PDB entry 8AVE | electron microscopy, 5.62 A resolution (low resolution: residue-level contacts below are approximate; hydrogen-bond / salt-bridge calls are withheld) | chains C and D of the 4 polymer chains in the assembly

Chain C:
Molecule: Leptin
Source organism: Homo sapiens
UniProtKB: P41159 (LEP_HUMAN); residues 22-167 here = UniProt positions 22-167
Amino-acid sequence (171 residues; numbered -3 to 167; the number before each row is that of its first residue; numbers below 1 keep their minus sign (Ala-3 is residue -3)):
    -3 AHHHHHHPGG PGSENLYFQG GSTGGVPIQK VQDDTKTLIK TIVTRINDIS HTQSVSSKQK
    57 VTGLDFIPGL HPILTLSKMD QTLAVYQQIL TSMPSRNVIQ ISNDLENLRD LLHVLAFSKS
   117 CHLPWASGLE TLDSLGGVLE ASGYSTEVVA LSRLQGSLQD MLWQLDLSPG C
Disordered / not traced: -3 to 21
Disulfide bonds: Cys117-Cys167
Construct notes: expression tag (-3 to 21)
Swiss-Prot annotation at these positions:
  - natural variant: Gln49 (deletion), Asp100 (D100Y: In LEPD), Arg105 (R105W: In LEPD)

Chain D:
Molecule: Leptin receptor
Source organism: Homo sapiens
UniProtKB: P48357 (LEPR_HUMAN); residue numbers follow UniProt; this construct covers 22-839
Amino-acid sequence (868 residues; numbered 22 to 889; the number before each row is that of its first residue):
    22 FNLSYPITPW RFKLSCMPPN STYDYFLLPA GLSKNTSNSN GHYETAVEPK FNSSGTHFSN
    82 LSKTTFHCCF RSEQDRNCSL CADNIEGKTF VSTVNSLVFQ QIDANWNIQC WLKGDLKLFI
   142 CYVESLFKNL FRNYNYKVHL LYVLPEVLED SPLVPQKGSF QMVHCNCSVH ECCECLVPVP
   202 TAKLNDTLLM CLKITSGGVI FQSPLMSVQP INMVKPDPPL GLHMEITDDG NLKISWSSPP
   262 LVPFPLQYQV KYSENSTTVI READKIVSAT SLLVDSILPG SSYEVQVRGK RLDGPGIWSD
   322 WSTPRVFTTQ DVIYFPPKIL TSVGSNVSFH CIYKKENKIV PSKEIVWWMN LAEKIPQSQY
   382 DVVSDHVSKV TFFNLNETKP RGKFTYDAVY CCNEHECHHR YAELYVIDVN INISCETDGY
   442 LTKMTCRWST STIQSLAEST LQLRYHRSSL YCSDIPSIHP ISEPKDCYLQ SDGFYECIFQ
   502 PIFLLSGYTM WIRINHSLGS LDSPPTCVLP DSVVKPLPPS SVKAEITINI GLLKISWEKP
   562 VFPENNLQFQ IRYGLSGKEV QWKMYEVYDA KSKSVSLPVP DLCAVYAVQV RCKRLDGLGY
   622 WSNWSNPAYT VVMDIKVPMR GPEFWRIING DTMKKEKNVT LLWKPLMKND SLCSVQRYVI
   682 NHHTSCNGTW SEDVGNHTKF TFLWTEQAHT VTVLAINSIG ASVANFNLTF SWPMSKVNIV
   742 QSLSAYPLNS SCVIVSWILS PSDYKLMYFI IEWKNLNEDG EIKWLRISSS VKKYYIHDHF
   802 IPIEKYQFSL YPIFMEGVGK PKIINSFTQD DIEKHQSDST GGSGGSGGSG GSGGSRMKQI
   862 EDKIEEILSK IYHIENEIAR IKKLIGER
Disordered / not traced: 22-235, 832-889
Disulfide bonds: Cys352-Cys412, Cys413-Cys418, Cys436-Cys447, Cys473-Cys528, Cys488-Cys498, Cys604-Cys674
Construct notes: expression tag (840-889)
Swiss-Prot annotation at these positions:
  - region: His467 to Glu484 (Leptin-binding)
  - motif: Trp622 to Ser626 (WSXWS motif)
  - glycosylation (N-linked (GlcNAc...) asparagine): Asn23, Asn41, Asn56, Asn73, Asn81, Asn98, Asn187, Asn206, Asn276, Asn347, Asn397, Asn516, Asn624, Asn659, Asn688, Asn697, Asn728, Asn750
  - natural variant: Tyr422 (Y422H: In LEPRD; uncertain significance), Cys604 (C604G: In LEPRD; uncertain significance), Leu786 (L786P: In LEPRD; uncertain significance)

How chain C and chain D interact:
Residue-residue contacts (29; chain C residue first):
  Asp30(C) - Tyr472(D)
  Thr33(C) - Asp532(D)
  Leu34(C) - Leu506(D)
  Lys36(C) - Pro564(D)
  Lys36(C) - Glu565(D)
  Lys36(C) - Asn566(D)
  Thr37(C) - Leu505(D)
  Thr40(C) - Phe563(D)
  Thr40(C) - Glu565(D)
  Arg41(C) - Tyr441(D)
  Arg41(C) - Leu442(D)
  Arg41(C) - Phe563(D)
  Gln96(C) - Pro502(D)
  Gln96(C) - Ile503(D)
  Gln96(C) - Phe504(D)
  Asn99(C) - Ile503(D)
  Asn99(C) - Phe504(D)
  Asp100(C) - Leu505(D)
  Glu102(C) - Phe504(D)
  Glu102(C) - Ser507(D)
  Asn103(C) - Ser470(D)
  Asn103(C) - Leu471(D)
  Asn103(C) - Phe504(D)
  Asn103(C) - Leu505(D)
  Asn103(C) - Leu506(D)
  Asn103(C) - Ser507(D)
  Asp106(C) - Leu471(D)
  Leu107(C) - Leu471(D)
  Val110(C) - Leu471(D)
Interface residues without a listed pair, chain C (17 interface residues in all): Arg92, Ile95
Interface residues without a listed pair, chain D (17 interface residues in all): Thr443

In short:
Chain C and chain D each contribute 17 residues to their interface.
Here chain C is Leptin and chain D is Leptin receptor, both from Homo sapiens. Entry 8AVE (Human leptin in
complex with the human LEP-R ectodomain fused to a C-terminal trimeric isoleucine GCN4 ...) was determined by
electron microscopy together with 7Z3Q, 7Z3R, 8AV2, 8AVB, 8AVC, 8AVD and 3 further entries from the same
study.
